PDB entry 8WA3 | electron microscopy, 2.86 A resolution | chains A and N of the 5 polymer chains in the assembly

== Chain A ==
Protein: Guanine nucleotide-binding protein G(s) subunit alpha isoforms short
Source organism: Bos taurus
UniProt: P04896 (GNAS2_BOVIN); numbering as in UniProt (aligned over 1-394)
Amino-acid sequence (394 residues; numbered 1 to 394; the number before each row is that of its first residue):
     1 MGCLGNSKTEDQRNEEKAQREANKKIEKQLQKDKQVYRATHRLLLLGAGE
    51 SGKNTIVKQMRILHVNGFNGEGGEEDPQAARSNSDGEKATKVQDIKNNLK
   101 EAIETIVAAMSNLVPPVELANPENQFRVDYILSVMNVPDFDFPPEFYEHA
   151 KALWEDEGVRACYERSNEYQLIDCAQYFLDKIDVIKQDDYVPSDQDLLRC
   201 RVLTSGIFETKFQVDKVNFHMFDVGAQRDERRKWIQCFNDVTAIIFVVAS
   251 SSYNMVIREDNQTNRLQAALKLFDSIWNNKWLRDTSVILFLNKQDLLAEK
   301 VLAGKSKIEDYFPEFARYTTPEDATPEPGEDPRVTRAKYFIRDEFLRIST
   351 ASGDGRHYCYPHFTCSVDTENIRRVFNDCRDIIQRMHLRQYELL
Not modelled in the structure: 1-8, 61-204, 252-261
Construct notes: engineered mutation Asn54 (Ser in P04896), Ala226 (Gly in P04896), Ala268 (Glu in P04896), Lys271 (Asn in P04896), Asp274 (Lys in P04896), Lys280 (Arg in P04896), Asp284 (Thr in P04896), Thr285 (Ile in P04896), Ser366 (Ala in P04896)
UniProt features mapped onto this chain:
  - region: Arg42 to Lys53, Thr55 (G1 motif), Asp196 to Thr204 (G2 motif), Phe219 to Gly225, Gln227, Arg228 (G3 motif), Ile288 to Asp295 (G4 motif), Thr364, Cys365, Val367 to Thr369 (G5 motif)
  - binding site (GTP): Gly47 to Lys53, Thr55, Leu197 to Thr204, Asp223 to Gly225, Gln227, Asn292 to Asp295
  - binding site (Mg(2+)): Thr204
  - modified residue: Ser352 (Phosphoserine)
  - lipidation: Gly2 (N-palmitoyl glycine), Cys3 (S-palmitoyl cysteine)
  - cross-link: Lys300 (Glycyl lysine isopeptide (Lys-Gly) (interchain with G-Cter in ubiquitin))

== Chain N ==
Protein: Nanobody-35
Source organism: synthetic construct
Notes: antibody fragment or engineered binder
Amino-acid sequence (140 residues; row label = number of the first residue in the row; numbers below 1 keep their minus sign (Met-1 is residue -1)):
    -1 MAQVQLQESGGGLVQPGGSLRLSCAASGFTFSNYKMNWVRQAPGKGLEWV
    49 SDISQSGASISYTGSVKGRFTISRDNAKNTLYLQMNSLKPEDTAVYYCAR
    99 CPAPFTRDCFDVTSTTYAYRGQGTQVTVSSHHHHHHEPEA
Not modelled in the structure: -1 to 0, 128-138
Disulfides: Cys22-Cys96, Cys99-Cys107

== Chain A / chain N interface ==
Residue-residue contacts (30; chain A residue first):
  Arg228(A) - Thr114(N)
  Asp229(A) - Asp109(N)
  Asp229(A) - Ser112(N)
  Asp229(A) - Thr113(N)  hydrogen bond (side chain-backbone)
  Glu230(A) - Asp109(N)
  Glu230(A) - Thr114(N)
  Arg231(A) - Asp109(N)  hydrogen bond (backbone-side chain)
  Arg232(A) - Pro100(N)
  Arg232(A) - Phe108(N)
  Arg232(A) - Asp109(N)  salt bridge
  Arg232(A) - Tyr115(N)
  Ile235(A) - Phe108(N)  hydrophobic
  Gln262(A) - Lys43(N)
  Thr263(A) - Glu46(N)
  Gln267(A) - Trp47(N)
  Gln267(A) - Thr61(N)  hydrogen bond (side chain-backbone)
  Lys271(A) - Trp47(N)
  Ser275(A) - Asp106(N)
  Ser275(A) - Cys107(N)  hydrogen bond (side chain-backbone)
  Ser275(A) - Phe108(N)
  Asn278(A) - Arg105(N)  hydrogen bond
  Asn278(A) - Asp106(N)
  Asn279(A) - Asp106(N)
  Asn279(A) - Phe108(N)
  Lys280(A) - Asp106(N)  hydrogen bond (backbone-side chain)
  Arg283(A) - Arg105(N)
  Asp310(A) - Ser63(N)
  Tyr311(A) - Gly62(N)
  Tyr311(A) - Ser63(N)  hydrogen bond (backbone-backbone)
  Pro313(A) - Lys65(N)
Also at the interface, not in a pair above, chain A (24 interface residues in all): Asn264, Ile276, Phe312, Glu314, Ser352, Asp354
Also at the interface, not in a pair above, chain N (19 interface residues in all): Ser59, Tyr117

== Summary ==
24 residues of chain A face 19 of chain N across their interface, with 7 hydrogen bonds and 1 salt bridge.
Polar pairs include Arg232(A)-Asp109(N), Asp229(A)-Thr113(N) and Arg231(A)-Asp109(N). From UniProt: 24
GTP-binding residues and Mg2+-binding residue Thr204(A) on chain A.
Here chain A is Guanine nucleotide-binding protein G(s) subunit alpha isoforms short (Bos taurus) and chain N
is Nanobody-35 (synthetic construct). Entry 8WA3 (Cryo-EM structure of peptide free and Gs-coupled GIPR) was
determined by electron microscopy together with 8WG7 and 8WG8 from the same study.
